PDB entry 4IM0 | X-ray diffraction, 2.40 A resolution | chain A

== Chain A ==
Name: Serine/threonine-protein kinase TBK1
Source organism: Homo sapiens
Notes: EC 2.7.11.1; fragment: residues 1 to 657
UniProt: Q9UHD2 (TBK1_HUMAN); numbering as in UniProt (aligned over 1-657)
Sequence (663 residues; each row starts with the number of its first residue; numbers below 1 keep their minus sign (Gly-5 is residue -5)):
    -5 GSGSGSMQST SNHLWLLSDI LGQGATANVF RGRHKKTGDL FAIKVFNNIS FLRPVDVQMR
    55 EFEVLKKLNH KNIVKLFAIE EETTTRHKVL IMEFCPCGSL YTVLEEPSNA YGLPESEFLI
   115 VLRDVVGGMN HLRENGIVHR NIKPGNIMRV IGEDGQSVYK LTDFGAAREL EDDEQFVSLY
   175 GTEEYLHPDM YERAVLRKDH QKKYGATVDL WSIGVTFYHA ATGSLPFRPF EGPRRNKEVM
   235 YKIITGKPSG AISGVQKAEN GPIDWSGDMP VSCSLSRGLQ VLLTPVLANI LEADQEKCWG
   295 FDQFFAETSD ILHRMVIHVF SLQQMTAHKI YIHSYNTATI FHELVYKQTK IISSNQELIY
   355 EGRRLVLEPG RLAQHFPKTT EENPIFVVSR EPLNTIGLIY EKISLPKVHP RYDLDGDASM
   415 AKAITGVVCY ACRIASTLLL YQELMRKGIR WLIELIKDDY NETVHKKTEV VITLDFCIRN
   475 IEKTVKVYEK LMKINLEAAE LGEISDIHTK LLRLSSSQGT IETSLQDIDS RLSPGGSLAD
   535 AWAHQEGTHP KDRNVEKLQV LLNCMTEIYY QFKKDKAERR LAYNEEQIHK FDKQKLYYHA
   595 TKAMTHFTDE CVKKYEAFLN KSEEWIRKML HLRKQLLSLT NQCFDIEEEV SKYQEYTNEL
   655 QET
Disordered / not traced: -5 to -2, 43-46, 160-175, 188, 195-199, 482-485, 487-496
Differences from the reference sequence: expression tag (-5 to 0); engineered mutation Asn135 (Asp in Q9UHD2)
Small-molecule neighbours: mrt67307 (1FV; N-{3-[(5-cyclopropyl-2-{[3-(morpholin-4-ylmethyl)phenyl]amino}pyrimidin-4-yl)amino]propyl}cyclobutanecarboxamide): Leu15, Gly16, Gln17, Gly18, Ala21, Val23, Ala36, Lys38, Val68, Met86, Glu87, Phe88, Cys89, Pro90, Cys91, Gly92, Gly139, Met142, Thr156, Asp157
Swiss-Prot annotation at these positions:
  - binding site (ATP): Leu15 to Val23, Lys38
  - modified residue: Ser172 (Phosphoserine), Lys607 (N6-methyllysine)
  - cross-link (Glycyl lysine isopeptide (Lys-Gly)): Lys30 (interchain with G-Cter in ubiquitin), Lys401 (interchain with G-Cter in ubiquitin)
  - natural variant: Phe24 (F24S: Loss of IFNB induction), Arg47 (R47H: In FTDALS4), Asp50 (D50A: In IIAE8), Tyr105 (Y105C: In FTDALS4), Val152 (V152L: No effect on IFNB induction), Gly159 (G159A: In IIAE8), Ile207 (I207V: In IIAE8; uncertain significance), Tyr212 (Y212D: In AIARV), Asp296 (D296H: In a breast pleomorphic lobular carcinoma sample), Ile305 (I305T: In FTDALS4), Leu306 (L306I: In FTDALS4; uncertain significance), Arg308 (R308Q: In FTDALS4), 14 further natural variant entries in UniProt
  - mutagenesis: Lys30 (K30R: Decreases ubiquitination. Abolishes ubiquitination, phosphorylation and kinase activity; when associated with R-401), Asp33 (D33A: Decreases phosphorylation and kinase activity), Lys38 (K38A: Loss of kinase activity), Ser172 (S172A: Loss of kinase activity. No effect on dimerization. Loss of USP38-mediated degradation; S172E: Decreased kinase activity), Leu316 (L316E: Decreases kinase activity. No effect on phosphorylation), Tyr325 (Y325E: Abolishes phosphorylation and kinase activity), Glu355 (E355R: Decreases phosphorylation and kinase activity. Abolishes dimerization; when associated with A-357 or R-448), Arg357 (R357A: Decreases phosphorylation and kinase activity. Abolishes dimerization; when associated with R-355), Lys401 (K401R: Decreases ubiquitination. Abolishes ubiquitination, phosphorylation and kinase activity; when associated with R-30), Glu448 (E448R: Decreases phosphorylation and kinase activity. Abolishes dimerization; when associated with R-355), His459 (H459E: Abolishes dimerization and decreases kinase activity but no effect on phosphorylation; when associated with E-466 and E-470), Ile466 (I466E: Abolishes dimerization and decreases kinase activity but no effect on phosphorylation; when associated with E-459 and E-470), 10 further mutagenesis entries in UniProt
Reported in the primary citation:
  - contacts within the chain: Glu99-Lys416 (hydrogen bond), Glu100-Tyr564 (hydrogen bond), Glu109-Tyr325 (hydrogen bond), Ser266-Arg427 (backbone contact), Glu109-Lys323 (salt bridge), Phe380-Gly442
  - conformationally variable residues (helix shift, order/disorder transition): Glu55, Ala160 to Gly175
  - post-translational modification sites: Ser172 (citing earlier work)
  - binding site for mrt67307: Gly18, Val23, Phe88, Cys89, Gly92, Met142, Thr156, Asp157
  - specificity-determining residues: Phe88, Thr156 (proposed by the authors, not directly observed)
  - self-association interface (contacts with another copy of this molecule); pairs are residue here / residue on that copy: Asp33-Lys589 (salt bridge), Glu355-Arg444 (salt bridge), Glu355-Trp445 (hydrogen bond), Arg357-Asp452 (salt bridge), Glu355
  - mutagenesis - E355A, E355A/R357A, R357A: abolished signaling in response to phosphorylation of TBK1 on Ser172
  - mutagenesis - D33A, R547D, K589D: decreased signaling
  - mutagenesis - K251A: unchanged signaling
  - mutagenesis - E355A/R357A, R547D: decreased binding to dimers in vitro
  - mutagenesis - D33A, E355A: unchanged binding to dimer in vitro
  - mutagenesis - E355A/R357A, R547D: decreased binding to dimer formation in a cellular context
  - post-translational modification sites: Lys30, Lys401
  - mutagenesis - H459E/N474A: unchanged binding to ability to form dimers
  - mutagenesis - K30R, K401R: unchanged signaling in response to IFNB1 and RANTES mRNA levels
  - mutagenesis - K30R/K401R: abolished signaling in response to IFNB1 and RANTES mRNA levels
  - mutagenesis - K30R/K401R: abolished signaling in response to phosphorylation of Ser172
  - mutagenesis - R547D: abolished signaling
  - mutagenesis - D135N: abolished catalytic activity (proposed by the authors, not directly observed)
  - mutagenesis - K38M: abolished catalytic activity (citing earlier work)

== In short ==
Bound to chain A: mrt67307. UniProt lists 10 ATP-binding residues and 22 mutagenesis sites. The paper reports
a binding site for mrt67307 at Gly18, Val23 and Phe88 among others; E355A, E355A/R357A and R357A abolish
signaling in response to phosphorylation of TBK1 on Ser172; 13 substitutions were tested in all.
Chain A is Serine/threonine-protein kinase TBK1 (Homo sapiens); the structure, Structure of Tank-Binding
Kinase 1, was determined by X-ray diffraction, deposited together with 4IM2 and 4IM3.
